6ZTV - chains B and D of the 4 polymer chains in the assembly; structure by X-ray diffraction, 1.78 A resolution.

Chain B (and D):
Name: Catalase HPII
Source organism: Escherichia coli K-12
Notes: EC 1.11.1.6; engineered mutation(s): S99N; chain D of this document is another copy of the same molecule, construct and numbering; everything in this record applies to it too
Reference sequence: P21179 (CATE_ECOLI); residue numbers follow UniProt; this construct covers 1-753
Amino-acid sequence (753 residues; each row starts with the number of its first residue):
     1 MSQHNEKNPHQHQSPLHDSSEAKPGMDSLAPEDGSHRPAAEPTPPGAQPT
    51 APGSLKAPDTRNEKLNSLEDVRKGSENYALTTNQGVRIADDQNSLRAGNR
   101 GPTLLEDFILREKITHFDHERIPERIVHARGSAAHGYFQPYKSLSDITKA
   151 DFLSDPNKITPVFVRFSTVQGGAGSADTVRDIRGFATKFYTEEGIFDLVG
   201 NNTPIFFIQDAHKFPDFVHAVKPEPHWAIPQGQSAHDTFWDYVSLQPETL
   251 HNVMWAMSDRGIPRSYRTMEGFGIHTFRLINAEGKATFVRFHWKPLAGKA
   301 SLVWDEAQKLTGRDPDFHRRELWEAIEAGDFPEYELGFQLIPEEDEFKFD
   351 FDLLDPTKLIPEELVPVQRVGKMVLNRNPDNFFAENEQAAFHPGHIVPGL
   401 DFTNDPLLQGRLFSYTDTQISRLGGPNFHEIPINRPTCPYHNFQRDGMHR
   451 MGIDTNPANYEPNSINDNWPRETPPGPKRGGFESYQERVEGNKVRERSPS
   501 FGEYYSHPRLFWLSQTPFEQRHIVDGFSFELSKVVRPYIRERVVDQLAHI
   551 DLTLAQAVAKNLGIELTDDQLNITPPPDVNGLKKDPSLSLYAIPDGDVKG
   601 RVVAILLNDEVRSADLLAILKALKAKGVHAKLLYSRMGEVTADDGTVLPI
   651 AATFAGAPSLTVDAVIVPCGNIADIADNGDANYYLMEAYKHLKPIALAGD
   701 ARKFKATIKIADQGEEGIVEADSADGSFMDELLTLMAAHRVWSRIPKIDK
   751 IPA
Disordered / not traced: 1-27
Sequence notes: variant Asn99 (Ser in P21179)
Modified / non-standard residues: Cys669 (cysteinesulfonic acid; OCS)
Ion coordination: cis-heme d hydroxychlorin gamma-spirolactone Fe near Tyr415 (its only coordinating residue here)
Ligand contacts:
  - cis-heme d hydroxychlorin gamma-spirolactone (HDD), molecule 1: Ile114, Phe117, Asp118
  - cis-heme d hydroxychlorin gamma-spirolactone (HDD), molecule 2: Arg125, Ile126, Val127, His128, Arg165, Ser167, Gly184, Phe185, Ala186, Val199, Gly200, Asn201, Phe206, Ala211, Phe214, Ile274, His275, Phe391, Leu407, Gly410, Arg411, Ser414, Tyr415, Thr418, Gln419, Arg422

Chain B / chain D interface:
Pairs across the interface (268):
  Ser28(B) - Asp467(D)  hydrogen bond
  Ser28(B) - Arg471(D)
  Leu29(B) - Pro462(D)  hydrophobic
  Leu29(B) - Asn463(D)
  Leu29(B) - Ser464(D)
  Leu29(B) - Asp467(D)  hydrogen bond (backbone-side chain)
  Leu29(B) - Asn468(D)
  Ala30(B) - Ser464(D)
  Ala30(B) - Asp467(D)  hydrogen bond (backbone-side chain)
  His36(B) - Ser464(D)
  His36(B) - Ile465(D)
  Arg37(B) - Pro457(D)
  Arg37(B) - Ile465(D)
  Arg37(B) - Asn466(D)  hydrogen bond
  Pro52(B) - Thr455(D)
  Ser54(B) - Thr455(D)
  Leu55(B) - Thr455(D)
  Val71(B) - Met451(D)
  Val71(B) - Gly452(D)
  Val71(B) - Ile453(D)  hydrogen bond (backbone-backbone)
  Arg72(B) - Ile453(D)
  Lys73(B) - Tyr440(D)  hydrogen bond (side chain-backbone)
  Lys73(B) - Ile453(D)  hydrogen bond (backbone-backbone)
  Lys73(B) - Asp454(D)
  Lys73(B) - Thr455(D)  hydrogen bond (backbone-side chain)
  Gly74(B) - His441(D)
  Gly74(B) - Thr455(D)
  Ser75(B) - Asn456(D)
  Ser75(B) - Asn466(D)  hydrogen bond
  Ser75(B) - Trp469(D)
  Ser75(B) - Pro470(D)
  Glu76(B) - Asn466(D)
  Glu76(B) - Trp469(D)
  Asn77(B) - Trp469(D)
  Tyr78(B) - His441(D)
  Tyr78(B) - Trp469(D)
  Tyr78(B) - Pro470(D)
  Tyr78(B) - Arg471(D)  hydrogen bond (backbone-backbone)
  Ala79(B) - His441(D)
  Ala79(B) - Pro470(D)
  Ala79(B) - Arg471(D)
  Ala79(B) - Thr473(D)
  Leu80(B) - His441(D)
  Leu80(B) - Asn442(D)
  Leu80(B) - Phe443(D)  hydrophobic
  Leu80(B) - Pro470(D)
  Leu80(B) - Arg471(D)  hydrogen bond (backbone-backbone)
  Thr81(B) - Tyr440(D)
  Thr81(B) - His441(D)  hydrogen bond (backbone-backbone)
  Thr81(B) - Asn442(D)  hydrogen bond (backbone-side chain)
  Thr82(B) - Tyr440(D)
  Thr82(B) - Asn442(D)
  Asn83(B) - His429(D)
  Asn83(B) - Pro436(D)
  Asn83(B) - Asn442(D)  hydrogen bond
  Asn83(B) - Gln444(D)  hydrogen bond
  Gln84(B) - Gly194(D)
  Gln84(B) - Ile195(D)  hydrogen bond (backbone-backbone)
  Gln84(B) - His395(D)
  Gln84(B) - His429(D)
  Gln84(B) - Pro436(D)
  Gly85(B) - Glu193(D)
  Gly85(B) - Gly194(D)
  Gly85(B) - Cys438(D)
  Gly85(B) - Pro439(D)
  Val86(B) - Glu193(D)
  Val86(B) - Ile396(D)
  Val86(B) - Phe482(D)  hydrophobic
  Arg87(B) - Thr473(D)
  Arg87(B) - Arg479(D)  hydrogen bond (side chain-backbone)
  Arg87(B) - Gly480(D)
  Arg87(B) - Gly481(D)
  Arg87(B) - Phe482(D)  hydrogen bond (backbone-backbone)
  Ile88(B) - Glu472(D)
  Ile88(B) - Thr473(D)  hydrogen bond (backbone-backbone)
  Ala89(B) - Glu472(D)
  Ala89(B) - Thr473(D)
  Ala89(B) - Pro475(D)
  Ala89(B) - Gly481(D)
  Ala89(B) - Phe482(D)
  Asp90(B) - Glu472(D)
  Asp91(B) - Glu461(D)
  Asp91(B) - Glu472(D)  hydrogen bond (backbone-side chain)
  Gln92(B) - Glu461(D)  hydrogen bond
  Gln92(B) - Glu472(D)  hydrogen bond
  Leu95(B) - Ser484(D)
  Ala97(B) - Val489(D)  hydrophobic
  Leu105(B) - Gln409(D)
  Leu105(B) - Phe413(D)  hydrophobic
  Glu106(B) - Phe402(D)
  Glu106(B) - Gln409(D)  hydrogen bond
  Glu106(B) - Leu412(D)
  Phe108(B) - Gly394(D)
  Phe108(B) - Phe482(D)  hydrophobic
  Arg111(B) - Leu412(D)  hydrogen bond (side chain-backbone)
  Arg111(B) - Phe413(D)
  Glu112(B) - Gln444(D)  hydrogen bond
  Thr115(B) - Ile420(D)
  His116(B) - Pro426(D)
  His116(B) - Asn427(D)  hydrogen bond
  His116(B) - Gln444(D)
  His116(B) - Arg445(D)  hydrogen bond (side chain-backbone)
  His116(B) - Asp446(D)
  His116(B) - Arg450(D)
  His119(B) - Ile420(D)
  His119(B) - Pro426(D)
  His119(B) - Gly447(D)
  Glu120(B) - Arg445(D)
  Glu120(B) - Asp446(D)
  Glu120(B) - Gly447(D)  hydrogen bond (backbone-backbone)
  Ile122(B) - Met448(D)
  Pro123(B) - Met448(D)
  Glu193(B) - Gly85(D)
  Glu193(B) - Val86(D)
  Gly194(B) - Gln84(D)
  Gly194(B) - Gly85(D)
  Ile195(B) - Gln84(D)  hydrogen bond (backbone-backbone)
  Asp380(B) - Ile453(D)
  Asp380(B) - Asp454(D)
  Asp380(B) - Thr455(D)
  Asn381(B) - Asp454(D)
  Phe383(B) - Asp446(D)
  Phe383(B) - Gly447(D)
  Phe383(B) - Arg450(D)
  Glu385(B) - Ile453(D)
  Gln388(B) - Gly447(D)
  Gln388(B) - His449(D)
  Gln388(B) - Arg450(D)  hydrogen bond (side chain-backbone)
  Gly394(B) - Phe108(D)
  His395(B) - Gln84(D)
  Ile396(B) - Val86(D)
  Phe402(B) - Glu106(D)
  Phe402(B) - Phe108(D)  hydrophobic
  Gln409(B) - Leu105(D)
  Gln409(B) - Glu106(D)  hydrogen bond
  Leu412(B) - Glu106(D)
  Leu412(B) - Arg111(D)  hydrogen bond (backbone-side chain)
  Phe413(B) - Leu105(D)  hydrophobic
  Phe413(B) - Arg111(D)
  Ile420(B) - Thr115(D)
  Ile420(B) - His119(D)
  Ser421(B) - Met448(D)
  Arg422(B) - Met448(D)
  Leu423(B) - Met448(D)
  Leu423(B) - His449(D)
  Gly424(B) - Met448(D)  hydrogen bond (backbone-side chain)
  Gly424(B) - His449(D)
  Pro426(B) - His116(D)
  Pro426(B) - His119(D)
  Asn427(B) - His116(D)  hydrogen bond
  Asn427(B) - His449(D)
  His429(B) - Asn83(D)
  His429(B) - Gln84(D)
  Glu430(B) - Met451(D)
  Ile431(B) - His449(D)
  Pro432(B) - Met451(D)
  Pro436(B) - Asn83(D)
  Pro436(B) - Gln84(D)
  Cys438(B) - Gly85(D)
  Pro439(B) - Gly85(D)
  Tyr440(B) - Lys73(D)  hydrogen bond (backbone-side chain)
  Tyr440(B) - Thr81(D)
  Tyr440(B) - Thr82(D)
  Tyr440(B) - Asn83(D)
  His441(B) - Gly74(D)
  His441(B) - Tyr78(D)
  His441(B) - Ala79(D)
  His441(B) - Leu80(D)
  His441(B) - Thr81(D)  hydrogen bond (backbone-backbone)
  Asn442(B) - Leu80(D)
  Asn442(B) - Thr81(D)  hydrogen bond (side chain-backbone)
  Asn442(B) - Thr82(D)
  Asn442(B) - Asn83(D)  hydrogen bond
  Phe443(B) - Leu80(D)  hydrophobic
  Gln444(B) - Asn83(D)  hydrogen bond
  Gln444(B) - Glu112(D)  hydrogen bond
  Gln444(B) - Lys113(D)
  Gln444(B) - His116(D)
  Arg445(B) - His116(D)  hydrogen bond (backbone-side chain)
  Arg445(B) - Glu120(D)
  Asp446(B) - His116(D)
  Asp446(B) - Glu120(D)
  Asp446(B) - Phe383(D)
  Gly447(B) - His119(D)
  Gly447(B) - Glu120(D)  hydrogen bond (backbone-backbone)
  Gly447(B) - Phe383(D)
  Gly447(B) - Gln388(D)
  Met448(B) - Ile122(D)
  Met448(B) - Pro123(D)
  Met448(B) - Ser421(D)
  Met448(B) - Arg422(D)
  Met448(B) - Leu423(D)
  Met448(B) - Gly424(D)
  Met448(B) - His449(D)
  His449(B) - Gln388(D)
  His449(B) - Asn427(D)
  His449(B) - Ile431(D)
  His449(B) - His449(D)
  His449(B) - Met451(D)
  Arg450(B) - His116(D)
  Arg450(B) - Gln388(D)  hydrogen bond (backbone-side chain)
  Met451(B) - Val71(D)
  Met451(B) - Glu430(D)
  Met451(B) - Pro432(D)
  Met451(B) - Met451(D)  hydrophobic
  Gly452(B) - Val71(D)
  Ile453(B) - Val71(D)  hydrogen bond (backbone-backbone)
  Ile453(B) - Arg72(D)
  Ile453(B) - Lys73(D)  hydrogen bond (backbone-backbone)
  Ile453(B) - Asp380(D)
  Ile453(B) - Glu385(D)
  Asp454(B) - Lys73(D)
  Asp454(B) - Asp380(D)
  Asp454(B) - Asn381(D)
  Thr455(B) - Pro52(D)
  Thr455(B) - Ser54(D)
  Thr455(B) - Leu55(D)
  Thr455(B) - Lys73(D)  hydrogen bond (backbone-backbone)
  Thr455(B) - Gly74(D)
  Thr455(B) - Asp380(D)
  Asn456(B) - Ser75(D)
  Pro457(B) - Arg37(D)
  Pro457(B) - Leu55(D)
  Glu461(B) - Asp91(D)
  Glu461(B) - Gln92(D)  hydrogen bond
  Asn463(B) - Leu29(D)
  Ser464(B) - Leu29(D)
  Ser464(B) - Ala30(D)
  Ser464(B) - His36(D)
  Ile465(B) - His36(D)
  Asn466(B) - Arg37(D)  hydrogen bond
  Asn466(B) - Ser75(D)  hydrogen bond
  Asp467(B) - Ser28(D)  hydrogen bond
  Asp467(B) - Leu29(D)  hydrogen bond (side chain-backbone)
  Asp467(B) - Ala30(D)  hydrogen bond (side chain-backbone)
  Asn468(B) - Leu29(D)
  Trp469(B) - Ser75(D)
  Trp469(B) - Glu76(D)
  Trp469(B) - Asn77(D)
  Trp469(B) - Tyr78(D)
  Pro470(B) - Tyr78(D)
  Pro470(B) - Ala79(D)
  Pro470(B) - Leu80(D)
  Arg471(B) - Ser28(D)
  Arg471(B) - Tyr78(D)  hydrogen bond (backbone-backbone)
  Arg471(B) - Ala79(D)
  Arg471(B) - Leu80(D)  hydrogen bond (backbone-backbone)
  Glu472(B) - Ile88(D)
  Glu472(B) - Ala89(D)
  Glu472(B) - Asp90(D)
  Glu472(B) - Asp91(D)  hydrogen bond (side chain-backbone)
  Glu472(B) - Gln92(D)  hydrogen bond
  Thr473(B) - Ala79(D)
  Thr473(B) - Arg87(D)
  Thr473(B) - Ile88(D)  hydrogen bond (backbone-backbone)
  Thr473(B) - Ala89(D)
  Arg479(B) - Arg87(D)  hydrogen bond (backbone-side chain)
  Gly480(B) - Arg87(D)
  Gly481(B) - Arg87(D)
  Gly481(B) - Ala89(D)
  Phe482(B) - Val86(D)  hydrophobic
  Phe482(B) - Arg87(D)  hydrogen bond (backbone-backbone)
  Phe482(B) - Ala89(D)
  Phe482(B) - Phe108(D)  hydrophobic
  Phe482(B) - Ile109(D)  hydrophobic
  Ser484(B) - Leu95(D)
  Val489(B) - Ala97(D)  hydrophobic
  Lys493(B) - Pro102(D)
Interface residues without a listed pair, chain B (125 interface residues in all): Leu68, Pro102, Ile109, Lys113, Arg121, Ala384, Val397, Pro398, Asp401, Asn404, Gly410, Thr416, Phe428, Asn434, Pro462, Pro475
Interface residues without a listed pair, chain D (125 interface residues in all): Leu68, Arg121, Ala384, Val397, Pro398, Asp401, Asn404, Gly410, Thr416, Phe428, Asn434, Lys493

In short:
Chain B and chain D each contribute 125 residues to their interface, with 59 hydrogen bonds. Polar contacts
include Ser28(B)-Asp467(D), Leu29(B)-Asp467(D) and Ala30(B)-Asp467(D). Chain B binds cis-heme d hydroxychlorin
gamma-spirolactone.
Chain B and chain D are both Catalase HPII (Escherichia coli K-12); the structure, Crystal Structure of
catalase HPII from Escherichia coli (serendipitously crystallized), was determined by X-ray diffraction (same
publication as 6ZTW and 6ZTX).
